Entry 3L8S (X-ray diffraction, 2.35 A resolution); this record covers chain A.

# Chain A
Molecule: Mitogen-activated protein kinase 14
Organism: Homo sapiens
Notes: EC 2.7.11.24; fragment: p38 MAP Kinase
UniProtKB: Q16539 (MK14_HUMAN); residues 2-360 here = UniProt positions 2-360
Sequence (360 residues; each row starts with the number of its first residue):
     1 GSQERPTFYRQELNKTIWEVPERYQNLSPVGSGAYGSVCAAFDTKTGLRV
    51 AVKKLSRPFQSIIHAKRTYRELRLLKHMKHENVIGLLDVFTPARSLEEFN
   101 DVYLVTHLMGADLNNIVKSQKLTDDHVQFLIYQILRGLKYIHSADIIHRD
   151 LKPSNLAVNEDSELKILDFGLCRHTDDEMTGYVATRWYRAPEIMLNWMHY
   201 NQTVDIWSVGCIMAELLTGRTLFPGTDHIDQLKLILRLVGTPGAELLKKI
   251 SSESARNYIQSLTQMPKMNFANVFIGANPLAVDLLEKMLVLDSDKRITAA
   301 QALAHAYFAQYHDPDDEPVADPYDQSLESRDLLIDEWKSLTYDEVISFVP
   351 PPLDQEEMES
Unresolved in the structure: 1-3, 33-35, 170-182, 354-360
Differences from the reference sequence: expression tag (1); engineered mutation Ser-119 (Cys in Q16539), Ser-162 (Cys in Q16539), Cys-172 (Ala in Q16539), Leu-327 (Phe in Q16539)
Residues lining bound ligands: CP-547632 (BFF; 3-[(4-bromo-2,6-difluorobenzyl)oxy]-5-{[(4-pyrrolidin-1-ylbutyl)carbamoyl]amino}isothiazole-4-carboxamide): Val-30, Val-38, Ala-51, Val-52, Lys-53, Leu-75, Ile-84, Leu-86, Leu-104, Val-105, Thr-106, His-107, Leu-108, Met-109, Gly-110, Ala-111, Asp-112, Asn-115, Ala-157, Leu-167, Phe-169

# In short
Bound to chain A: CP-547632.
Chain A is Mitogen-activated protein kinase 14 (Homo sapiens); the structure, Human p38 MAP Kinase in Complex
with CP-547632, was determined by X-ray diffraction together with 3HUB and 3HUC from the same study.
